PDB entry 6E7B | electron microscopy, 3.50 A resolution | chains B and A

== Chain B ==
Molecule: Tubulin beta-3 chain
Source organism: Homo sapiens
UniProtKB: Q13509 (TBB3_HUMAN); numbering as in UniProt (aligned over 1-426)
Chain sequence (426 residues; row label = number of the first residue in the row):
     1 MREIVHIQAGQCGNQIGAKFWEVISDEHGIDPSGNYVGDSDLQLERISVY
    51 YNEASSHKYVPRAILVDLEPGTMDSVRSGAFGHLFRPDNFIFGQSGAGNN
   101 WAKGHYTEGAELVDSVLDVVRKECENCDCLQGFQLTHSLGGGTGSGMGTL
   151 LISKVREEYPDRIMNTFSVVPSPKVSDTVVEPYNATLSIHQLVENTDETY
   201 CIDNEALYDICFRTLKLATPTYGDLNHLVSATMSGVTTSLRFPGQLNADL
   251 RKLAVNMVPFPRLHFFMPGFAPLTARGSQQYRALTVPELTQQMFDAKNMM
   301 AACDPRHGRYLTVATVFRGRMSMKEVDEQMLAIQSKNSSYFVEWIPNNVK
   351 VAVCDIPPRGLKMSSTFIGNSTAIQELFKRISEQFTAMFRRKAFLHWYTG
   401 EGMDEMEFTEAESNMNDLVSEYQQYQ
Bound ions: Mg2+: Thr-143 (together with phosphomethylphosphonic acid guanylate ester)
Ligand contacts: phosphomethylphosphonic acid guanylate ester (G2P): Gly-10, Gln-11, Cys-12, Gln-15, Glu-69, Gly-96, Gly-98, Asn-99, Ser-138, Gly-141, Gly-142, Thr-143, Asp-177, Thr-178, Glu-181, Asn-204, Leu-207, Tyr-222, Leu-225, Asn-226
Swiss-Prot annotation at these positions:
  - motif: Met-1 to Ile-4 (MREI motif)
  - binding site (GDP): Gly-10, Gln-11, Cys-12, Gln-15, Asn-99, Ser-138, Gly-142, Thr-143, Gly-144, Asp-177, Asn-204, Tyr-222, Asn-226
  - binding site (GTP): Gln-11, Glu-69, Ser-138, Gly-142, Thr-143, Gly-144, Asn-204, Asn-226
  - binding site (Mg(2+)): Glu-69
  - modified residue: Ser-172 (Phosphoserine)
  - natural variant: Arg-62 (R62Q: In CFEOM3A), Thr-178 (T178M: In CDCBM1), Glu-205 (E205K: In CDCBM1), Arg-262 (R262C: In CFEOM3A; R262H: In CFEOM3A), Ala-302 (A302T: In CFEOM3A; A302V: In CDCBM1), Met-323 (M323V: In CDCBM1), Arg-380 (R380C: In CFEOM3A), Glu-410 (E410K: In CFEOM3A), Asp-417 (D417H: In CFEOM3A; D417N: In CFEOM3A)

== Chain A ==
Molecule: Tubulin alpha-1B chain
Source organism: Homo sapiens
UniProtKB: P68363 (TBA1B_HUMAN); residues 1-437 here = UniProt positions 1-437
Chain sequence (437 residues; numbered 1 to 437; the number before each row is that of its first residue):
     1 MRECISIHVGQAGVQIGNACWELYCLEHGIQPDGQMPSDKTIGGGDDSFN
    51 TFFSETGAGKHVPRAVFVDLEPTVIDEVRTGTYRQLFHPEQLITGKEDAA
   101 NNYARGHYTIGKEIIDLVLDRIRKLADQCTGLQGFLVFHSFGGGTGSGFT
   151 SLLMERLSVDYGKKSKLEFSIYPAPQVSTAVVEPYNSILTTHTTLEHSDC
   201 AFMVDNEAIYDICRRNLDIERPTYTNLNRLISQIVSSITASLRFDGALNV
   251 DLTEFQTNLVPYPRIHFPLATYAPVISAEKAYHEQLSVAEITNACFEPAN
   301 QMVKCDPRHGKYMACCLLYRGDVVPKDVNAAIATIKTKRSIQFVDWCPTG
   351 FKVGINYQPPTVVPGGDLAKVQRAVCMLSNTTAIAEAWARLDHKFDLMYA
   401 KRAFVHWYVGEGMEEGEFSEAREDMAALEKDYEEVGV
Disordered / not traced: 38-46
Bound ions: Mg2+: Glu-71 (together with GTP)
Ligand contacts: GTP (guanosine-5'-triphosphate): Gly-10, Gln-11, Ala-12, Gln-15, Asp-69, Glu-71, Asp-98, Ala-99, Ala-100, Asn-101, Ser-140, Gly-142, Gly-144, Thr-145, Ile-171, Thr-179, Glu-183, Asn-206, Tyr-224, Leu-227, Asn-228
Swiss-Prot annotation at these positions:
  - motif: Met-1 to Cys-4 (MREC motif)
  - active site: Glu-254
  - binding site (GTP): Gly-10, Gln-11, Ala-12, Gln-15, Glu-71, Ala-99, Ser-140, Gly-143, Gly-144, Thr-145, Gly-146, Thr-179, Glu-183, Asn-206, Tyr-224, Asn-228, Leu-252
  - binding site (Mg(2+)): Glu-71
  - modified residue: Lys-40 (N6,N6,N6-trimethyllysine), Ser-48 (Phosphoserine), Ser-232 (Phosphoserine), Tyr-282 (3'-nitrotyrosine), Arg-339 (Omega-N-methylarginine)
  - cross-link (Glycyl lysine isopeptide (Lys-Gly)): Lys-326 (interchain with G-Cter in ubiquitin), Lys-370 (interchain with G-Cter in ubiquitin)
  - mutagenesis: Glu-254 (E254A: Abolished GTPase activity; microtubules have an expanded lattice with a negative twist and display high binding to microtubule-end binding proteins such as MAPRE3 ...)
What the authors report for this chain:
  - conformationally variable residues (order/disorder transition): Ser-38 to Asp-46

== Chain B / chain A interface ==
Residue-residue contacts (85; chain B residue first):
  Met-1(B) / Gly-95(A)
  Met-1(B) / Lys-96(A)
  Arg-2(B) / Glu-71(A)  salt bridge
  Arg-2(B) / Pro-72(A)
  Arg-2(B) / Thr-73(A)  hydrogen bond
  Arg-2(B) / Lys-96(A)
  Arg-2(B) / Asp-98(A)  salt bridge
  Glu-45(B) / Asp-76(A)
  Arg-46(B) / Pro-72(A)
  Arg-46(B) / Thr-73(A)  hydrogen bond
  Arg-46(B) / Asp-76(A)  salt bridge
  Leu-130(B) / Glu-97(A)
  Arg-162(B) / Glu-97(A)  salt bridge
  Leu-240(B) / Thr-73(A)
  Phe-242(B) / Thr-73(A)
  Pro-243(B) / Thr-73(A)
  Pro-243(B) / Glu-77(A)
  Gly-244(B) / Gln-15(A)
  Gly-244(B) / Glu-77(A)
  Gln-245(B) / Gln-15(A)
  Gln-245(B) / Tyr-224(A)
  Leu-246(B) / Gln-11(A)
  Leu-246(B) / Thr-179(A)
  Leu-246(B) / Tyr-224(A)
  Asn-247(B) / Gln-11(A)
  Asn-247(B) / Glu-71(A)  hydrogen bond
  Asp-249(B) / Asp-98(A)
  Arg-251(B) / Ala-100(A)
  Arg-251(B) / Arg-105(A)
  Lys-252(B) / Gln-11(A)
  Lys-252(B) / Ala-100(A)
  Lys-252(B) / Asn-101(A)
  Ala-254(B) / Trp-407(A)
  Val-255(B) / Ala-100(A)
  Val-255(B) / Asn-102(A)
  Val-255(B) / Phe-404(A)
  Val-255(B) / Trp-407(A)  hydrogen bond (backbone-side chain)
  Asn-256(B) / Asn-101(A)
  Asn-256(B) / Val-181(A)
  Asn-256(B) / Val-182(A)
  Asn-256(B) / Phe-404(A)
  Met-257(B) / Phe-404(A)
  Val-258(B) / Phe-404(A)
  Val-258(B) / Trp-407(A)  hydrogen bond (backbone-side chain)
  Pro-259(B) / Phe-404(A)  hydrogen bond (backbone-backbone)
  Pro-259(B) / His-406(A)  hydrogen bond (backbone-side chain)
  Phe-260(B) / Lys-401(A)
  Phe-260(B) / Arg-402(A)
  Phe-260(B) / His-406(A)
  Pro-261(B) / His-406(A)
  Thr-312(B) / Phe-404(A)
  Arg-320(B) / Thr-223(A)
  Arg-320(B) / Thr-225(A)
  Met-321(B) / Thr-223(A)
  Ser-322(B) / Arg-221(A)  hydrogen bond (side chain-backbone)
  Ser-322(B) / Pro-222(A)  hydrogen bond (side chain-backbone)
  Ser-322(B) / Thr-223(A)
  Met-323(B) / Tyr-210(A)
  Met-323(B) / Pro-222(A)
  Met-323(B) / Tyr-224(A)
  Lys-324(B) / Tyr-210(A)
  Lys-324(B) / Pro-222(A)
  Asp-327(B) / Val-177(A)
  Asp-327(B) / Glu-207(A)
  Asp-327(B) / Tyr-210(A)  hydrogen bond
  Leu-331(B) / Gln-176(A)
  Glu-343(B) / Leu-397(A)
  Trp-344(B) / Leu-397(A)
  Trp-344(B) / Met-398(A)
  Trp-344(B) / Lys-401(A)
  Ile-345(B) / Val-181(A)  hydrophobic
  Ile-345(B) / Met-398(A)  hydrophobic
  Ile-345(B) / Lys-401(A)
  Pro-346(B) / Lys-394(A)
  Asn-347(B) / Val-177(A)
  Asn-347(B) / Ser-178(A)  hydrogen bond (side chain-backbone)
  Asn-347(B) / Val-181(A)
  Asn-348(B) / Val-181(A)
  Val-349(B) / Ala-180(A)
  Val-349(B) / Val-181(A)
  Lys-350(B) / Asn-101(A)
  Lys-350(B) / Thr-179(A)
  Lys-350(B) / Ala-180(A)
  Val-351(B) / Thr-179(A)  hydrogen bond (backbone-backbone)
  Tyr-425(B) / Lys-401(A)
Other interface residues (no listed pair), chain B (48 interface residues in all): Cys-129, Gln-131, Asp-197, Ser-239, Glu-325, Asp-355
Other interface residues (no listed pair), chain A (41 interface residues in all): Thr-80, Arg-214, Glu-220, Ala-403

== In short ==
The interface between chain B and chain A involves 48 residues on one side and 41 on the other, with 12
hydrogen bonds and 4 salt bridges. Among the polar pairs are Arg-2(B)/Glu-71(A), Arg-2(B)/Asp-98(A) and
Arg-46(B)/Asp-76(A). Bound to chain B: phosphomethylphosphonic acid guanylate ester. Chain A binds GTP. The
paper reports conformational variability at Ser-38(A).
Here chain B is Tubulin beta-3 chain and chain A is Tubulin alpha-1B chain, both from Homo sapiens. Entry 6E7B
(13-pf 3-start GMPCPP-human alpha1B/beta3 microtubules) was determined by electron microscopy (same
publication as 6E7C).
